Entry 8I8R (electron microscopy, 2.93 A resolution); this record covers chains A and D of the 4 polymer chains in the assembly.

[Chain A]
Molecule: Outer membrane porin C
From: Escherichia coli K-12
Reference sequence: P06996 (OMPC_ECOLI); residue numbers follow UniProt; this construct covers 22-367
Chain sequence (346 residues; numbered 22 to 367; the number before each row is that of its first residue):
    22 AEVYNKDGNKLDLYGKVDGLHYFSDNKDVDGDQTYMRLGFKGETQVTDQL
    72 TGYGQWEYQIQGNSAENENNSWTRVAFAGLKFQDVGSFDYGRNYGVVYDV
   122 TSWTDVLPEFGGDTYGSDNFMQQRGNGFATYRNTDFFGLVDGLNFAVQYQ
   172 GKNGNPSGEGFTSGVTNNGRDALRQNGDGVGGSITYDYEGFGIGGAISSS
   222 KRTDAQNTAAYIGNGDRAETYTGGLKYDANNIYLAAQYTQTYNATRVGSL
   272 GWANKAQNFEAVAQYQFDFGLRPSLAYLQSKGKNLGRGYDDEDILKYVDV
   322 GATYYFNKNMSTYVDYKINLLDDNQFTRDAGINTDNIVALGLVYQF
Disordered / not traced: 22
Ligand contacts:
  - KDL ((2R,4R,5R,6R)-6-[(1R)-1,2-bis(oxidanyl)ethyl]-2-[(2R,4R,5R,6R)-6-[(1R)-1,2-bis(oxidanyl)ethyl]-2-carboxy-2-[[(2R,3S,4R,5R,6R)-5-[[(3R)-3-dodecanoyloxytetradecanoyl]amino]-6-[[(2R,3S,4R,5R,6R)-3-oxidanyl-5-[[(3R)-3-oxidanyltetradecanoyl]amino]-4-[(3R)-3-oxidanyltetradecanoyl]oxy-6-phosphonooxy-oxan-2-yl]methoxy]-3-phosphonooxy-4-[(3R)-3-tetradecanoyloxytetradecanoyl]oxy-oxan-2-yl]methoxy]-5-oxidanyl-oxan-4-yl]oxy-4,5-bis(oxidanyl)oxane-2-carboxylic acid), molecule 1: His42, Phe44, Ser45, Asp46, Lys48, Val359, Leu361
  - KDL, molecule 2: Phe109, Tyr111, Ala150, Tyr152, Val168, Gln169, Tyr170, Lys173, Asp199, Val201, Lys222, Arg223, Thr224, Asp225, Arg238
UniProt features mapped onto this chain:
  - region: Gly116 to Gly133 (Loop L3)
  - binding site (Mg(2+)): Asn340, Leu342, Thr355

[Chain D]
Molecule: Intermembrane phospholipid transport system lipoprotein MlaA
From: Escherichia coli K-12
Reference sequence: P76506 (MLAA_ECOLI); residues 1-234 here correspond to UniProt positions 18-251 (UniProt number = residue number + 17)
Chain sequence (234 residues; each row starts with the number of its first residue):
     1 CASSGTDQQGRSDPLEGFNRTMYNFNFNVLDPYIVRPVAVAWRDYVPQPA
    51 RNGLSNFTGNLEEPAVMVNYFLQGDPYQGMVHFTRFFLNTILGMGGFIDV
   101 AGMANPKLQRTEPHRFGSTLGHYGVGYGPYVQLPFYGSFTLRDDGGDMAD
   151 GFYPVLSWLTWPMSVGKWTLEGIETRAQLLDSDGLLRCSSDPYIMVREAY
   201 FQRHDFIANGGELKPQENPNAQAIQDDLKDIDSE
Disordered / not traced: 1-10, 208-234
Construct notes: engineered mutation Cys188 (Gln205 in P76506)
Ligand contacts: KDL ((2R,4R,5R,6R)-6-[(1R)-1,2-bis(oxidanyl)ethyl]-2-[(2R,4R,5R,6R)-6-[(1R)-1,2-bis(oxidanyl)ethyl]-2-carboxy-2-[[(2R,3S,4R,5R,6R)-5-[[(3R)-3-dodecanoyloxytetradecanoyl]amino]-6-[[(2R,3S,4R,5R,6R)-3-oxidanyl-5-[[(3R)-3-oxidanyltetradecanoyl]amino]-4-[(3R)-3-oxidanyltetradecanoyl]oxy-6-phosphonooxy-oxan-2-yl]methoxy]-3-phosphonooxy-4-[(3R)-3-tetradecanoyloxytetradecanoyl]oxy-oxan-2-yl]methoxy]-5-oxidanyl-oxan-4-yl]oxy-4,5-bis(oxidanyl)oxane-2-carboxylic acid): Phe87, Thr90, Ile91, Met94
UniProt features mapped onto this chain:
  - lipidation: Cys1 (N-palmitoyl cysteine)

[How chain A and chain D interact]
Residue-residue contacts (16; chain A residue first):
  Phe288(A) - Met80(D)  hydrophobic
  Phe290(A) - Met80(D)
  Phe290(A) - Thr84(D)
  Phe290(A) - Asn105(D)  hydrogen bond (backbone-side chain)
  Leu292(A) - Met80(D)
  Leu292(A) - Phe83(D)  hydrophobic
  Leu292(A) - Thr84(D)
  Ala323(A) - Phe83(D)  hydrophobic
  Tyr325(A) - Thr84(D)
  Tyr325(A) - Leu88(D)  hydrophobic
  Tyr325(A) - Leu108(D)
  Phe327(A) - Leu88(D)  hydrophobic
  Phe327(A) - Ala104(D)  hydrophobic
  Thr333(A) - Phe87(D)
  Thr333(A) - Leu88(D)
  Val335(A) - Phe87(D)  hydrophobic
Other interface residues (no listed pair), chain A (11 interface residues in all): Asp289, Pro294, Tyr334
Other interface residues (no listed pair), chain D (14 interface residues in all): Pro76, Tyr77, Val81, Leu92, Val100, Lys107

[In short]
11 residues of chain A and 14 residues of chain D are in contact; the contacts include 1 hydrogen bond. The
hydrogen-bonded pair is Phe290(A)-Asn105(D). One compound KDL molecule is bound between chain A and chain D.
Bound to chain A: compound KDL.
Here chain A is Outer membrane porin C and chain D is Intermembrane phospholipid transport system lipoprotein
MlaA, both from Escherichia coli K-12. Entry 8I8R (Cryo-EM Structure of OmpC3-MlaA Complex in MSP2N2
Nanodiscs) was determined by electron microscopy, deposited together with 8I8X.
